PDB entry 2JDN | X-ray diffraction, 1.30 A resolution | chains C and D of the 4 polymer chains in the assembly

# Chain C (and D)
Protein: Fucose-binding lectin pa-iil
From: Pseudomonas aeruginosa
Notes: chain D of this document is another copy of the same molecule, construct and numbering; everything in this record applies to it too
UniProtKB: Q9HYN5 (Q9HYN5_PSEAE); residues 0-114 here correspond to UniProt positions 1-115 (UniProt number = residue number + 1)
Amino-acid sequence (115 residues; each row starts with the number of its first residue; numbering starts at 0):
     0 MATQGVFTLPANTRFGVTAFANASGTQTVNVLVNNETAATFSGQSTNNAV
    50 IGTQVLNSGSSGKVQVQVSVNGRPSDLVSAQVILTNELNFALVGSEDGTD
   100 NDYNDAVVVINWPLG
Not modelled in the structure: 0
Sequence notes: engineered mutation Ala22 (Ser23 in Q9HYN5)
Ion coordination: Ca2+ site 1: Asn21, Asp101, Asn103, Asp104 (together with methyl alpha-D-mannopyranoside) (shared with Gly114(D) of chain D); Ca2+ site 2: Glu95, Asp99, Asp101, Asp104 (together with methyl alpha-D-mannopyranoside); Ca2+ site 3: Gly114 (together with methyl alpha-D-mannopyranoside) (shared with Asn21(D), Asp101(D), Asn103(D), Asp104(D) of chain D)
Residues lining bound ligands: methyl alpha-D-mannopyranoside (MMA): Asn21, Ala22, Ser23, Gly24, Gln26, Glu95, Asp96, Gly97, Asp99, Asp101, Asn103, Asp104
From the paper describing this entry:
  - binding site for methyl alpha-D-mannopyranoside: Ser23, Gly24
  - mutagenesis - S22A: increased binding to methyl alpha-D-mannopyranoside

# Interface between chain C and chain D
Contacting residue pairs (56; chain C residue first):
  Arg13(C) - Asn46(D)  hydrogen bond
  Gly15(C) - Asn47(D)
  Thr17(C) - Phe19(D)
  Phe19(C) - Thr17(D)
  Asn21(C) - Leu113(D)
  Asn21(C) - Gly114(D)  hydrogen bond (side chain-backbone)
  Thr45(C) - Arg13(D)  hydrogen bond (backbone-side chain)
  Thr45(C) - Gly114(D)
  Asn46(C) - Arg13(D)  hydrogen bond
  Asn46(C) - Val54(D)
  Asn47(C) - Gly15(D)
  Asn47(C) - Asn110(D)  hydrogen bond
  Asn47(C) - Leu113(D)
  Val49(C) - Thr52(D)
  Val54(C) - Asn46(D)
  Val77(C) - Leu83(D)  hydrophobic
  Val77(C) - Thr84(D)
  Ser78(C) - Leu83(D)
  Ala79(C) - Leu83(D)  hydrophobic
  Val81(C) - Val81(D)  hydrophobic
  Val81(C) - Leu91(D)  hydrophobic
  Leu83(C) - Val77(D)  hydrophobic
  Leu83(C) - Ser78(D)
  Leu83(C) - Ala79(D)  hydrophobic
  Thr84(C) - Val77(D)
  Thr84(C) - Tyr102(D)
  Glu86(C) - Asn100(D)
  Leu87(C) - Gly93(D)
  Leu87(C) - Asp101(D)
  Leu87(C) - Tyr102(D)
  Leu87(C) - Asn103(D)
  Phe89(C) - Leu91(D)  hydrophobic
  Phe89(C) - Val106(D)  hydrophobic
  Leu91(C) - Val81(D)  hydrophobic
  Leu91(C) - Phe89(D)  hydrophobic
  Gly93(C) - Leu87(D)
  Asn100(C) - Glu86(D)
  Asp101(C) - Gly114(D)
  Tyr102(C) - Thr84(D)
  Tyr102(C) - Leu87(D)
  Asn103(C) - Leu87(D)
  Asn103(C) - Pro112(D)  hydrogen bond (side chain-backbone)
  Asn103(C) - Leu113(D)
  Asn103(C) - Gly114(D)  hydrogen bond (side chain-backbone)
  Val106(C) - Phe89(D)  hydrophobic
  Val108(C) - Phe89(D)  hydrophobic
  Asn110(C) - Asn47(D)  hydrogen bond
  Pro112(C) - Asn103(D)  hydrogen bond (backbone-side chain)
  Leu113(C) - Asn21(D)
  Leu113(C) - Asn47(D)
  Leu113(C) - Asn103(D)
  Gly114(C) - Asn21(D)  hydrogen bond (backbone-side chain)
  Gly114(C) - Ala22(D)
  Gly114(C) - Thr45(D)
  Gly114(C) - Asp101(D)
  Gly114(C) - Asn103(D)  hydrogen bond (backbone-side chain)
Interface residues without a listed pair, chain C (34 interface residues in all): Ala22, Thr52, Val92
Interface residues without a listed pair, chain D (34 interface residues in all): Val49, Val92, Val108

# In short
Chain C and chain D each contribute 34 residues to their interface; the contacts include 11 hydrogen bonds.
Polar pairs include Arg13(C)-Asn46(D), Asn21(C)-Gly114(D) and Thr45(C)-Arg13(D). Bound to chain C: methyl
alpha-D-mannopyranoside. The paper reports a binding site for methyl alpha-D-mannopyranoside at Ser23(C) and
Gly24(C); S22A of chain C increases binding to methyl alpha-D-mannopyranoside.
Chain C and chain D are both Fucose-binding lectin pa-iil (Pseudomonas aeruginosa); the structure, Mutant
(S22A) of Pseudomonas aeruginosa lectin II (PA-IIL) complexed with methyl-a-L-mannopyranoside, was determined
by X-ray diffraction together with 2JDM, 2JDP, 2JDU and 2JDY from the same study.
